7OFI - chains A and C; structure by X-ray diffraction, 1.95 A resolution.

# Chain A
Name: Nuclear receptor ROR-gamma
From: Homo sapiens
UniProtKB: P51449 (RORG_HUMAN); residue numbers follow UniProt; this construct covers 265-507
Chain sequence (266 residues; numbered 244 to 509; the number before each row is that of its first residue):
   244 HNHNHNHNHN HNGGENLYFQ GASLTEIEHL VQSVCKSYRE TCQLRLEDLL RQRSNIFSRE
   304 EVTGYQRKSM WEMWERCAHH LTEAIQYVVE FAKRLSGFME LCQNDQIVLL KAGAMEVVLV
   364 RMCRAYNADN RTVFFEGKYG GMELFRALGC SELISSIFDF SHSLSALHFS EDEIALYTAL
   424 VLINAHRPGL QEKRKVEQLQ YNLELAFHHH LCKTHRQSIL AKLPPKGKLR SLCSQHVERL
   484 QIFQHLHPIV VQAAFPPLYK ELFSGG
Not modelled in the structure: 244-257
Differences from the reference sequence: expression tag (244-264, 508-509)
Curated features (UniProtKB/Swiss-Prot):
  - motif: L501 to F506 (AF-2)
  - mutagenesis: A327 (A327F: Completely abolishes transcriptional activity), F378 (F378Q: Completely abolishes transcriptional activity), I397 (I397N: Nearly abolishes transcriptional activity)
Metal / ion sites: Na+: C366, Y369, S408
Residues lining bound ligands: VCK ((2R)-2-(4-ethylsulfonylphenyl)-N-[4-[1,1,1,3,3,3-hexakis(fluoranyl)-2-oxidanyl-propan-2-yl]phenyl]-N'-methyl-butanediamide): C285, Q286, L287, L292, C320, H323, L324, A327, V361, R364, M365, R367, A368, V376, F377, F378, E379, F388, L391, I397, I400

# Chain C
Name: Nuclear receptor coactivator 2
From: Homo sapiens
UniProtKB: Q15596 (NCOA2_HUMAN); residues 684-698 here = UniProt positions 684-698
Chain sequence (18 residues; row label = number of the first residue in the row):
   681 GGGKEKHKIL HRLLQDSS
Not modelled in the structure: 681-685, 698
Differences from the reference sequence: expression tag (681-683)

# Chain A / chain C interface
Contacting residue pairs (24):
  V332(A) - L690(C)  hydrophobic
  K336(A) - L693(C)  hydrogen bond (side chain-backbone)
  K336(A) - L694(C)  hydrogen bond (side chain-backbone)
  K336(A) - D696(C)  hydrogen bond (side chain-backbone)
  F341(A) - L694(C)  hydrophobic
  M342(A) - L694(C)
  Q346(A) - H691(C)
  Q346(A) - Q695(C)  hydrogen bond
  Q349(A) - L694(C)
  I350(A) - L694(C)  hydrophobic
  K354(A) - L690(C)
  P500(A) - H687(C)
  P500(A) - I689(C)  hydrophobic
  L501(A) - I689(C)
  L501(A) - L690(C)  hydrophobic
  K503(A) - H687(C)
  E504(A) - H687(C)
  E504(A) - K688(C)
  E504(A) - I689(C)  hydrogen bond (side chain-backbone)
  E504(A) - L690(C)  hydrogen bond (side chain-backbone)
  L505(A) - L690(C)  hydrophobic
  G508(A) - K686(C)
  G509(A) - K686(C)  hydrogen bond (backbone-backbone)
  G509(A) - H687(C)  hydrogen bond (backbone-side chain)
Other interface residues (no listed pair), chain A (16 interface residues in all): L353

# In short
16 residues of chain A face 10 of chain C across their interface, with 8 hydrogen bonds. Polar pairs include
K336(A)-L693(C), K336(A)-L694(C) and K336(A)-D696(C). Chain A binds compound VCK. C366(A), Y369(A) and S408(A)
form the Na+ site. UniProt lists 3 mutagenesis sites on chain A.
Chain A is Nuclear receptor ROR-gamma and chain C is Nuclear receptor coactivator 2, both from Homo sapiens;
the structure, Ligand complex of RORg LBD, was determined by X-ray diffraction, deposited together with 7OFK.
